Entry 9MQZ (electron microscopy, 3.00 A resolution); this record covers chains A and B.

[Chain A (and B)]
Molecule: NADH:ubiquinone reductase (non-electrogenic)
Source organism: Mycolicibacterium smegmatis MC2 155
Notes: EC 1.6.5.9; chain B of this document is another copy of the same molecule, construct and numbering; everything in this record applies to it too
Reference sequence: A0QYD6 (A0QYD6_MYCS2); residue numbers follow UniProt; this construct covers 1-457
Chain sequence (494 residues; numbered 1 to 494; the number before each row is that of its first residue):
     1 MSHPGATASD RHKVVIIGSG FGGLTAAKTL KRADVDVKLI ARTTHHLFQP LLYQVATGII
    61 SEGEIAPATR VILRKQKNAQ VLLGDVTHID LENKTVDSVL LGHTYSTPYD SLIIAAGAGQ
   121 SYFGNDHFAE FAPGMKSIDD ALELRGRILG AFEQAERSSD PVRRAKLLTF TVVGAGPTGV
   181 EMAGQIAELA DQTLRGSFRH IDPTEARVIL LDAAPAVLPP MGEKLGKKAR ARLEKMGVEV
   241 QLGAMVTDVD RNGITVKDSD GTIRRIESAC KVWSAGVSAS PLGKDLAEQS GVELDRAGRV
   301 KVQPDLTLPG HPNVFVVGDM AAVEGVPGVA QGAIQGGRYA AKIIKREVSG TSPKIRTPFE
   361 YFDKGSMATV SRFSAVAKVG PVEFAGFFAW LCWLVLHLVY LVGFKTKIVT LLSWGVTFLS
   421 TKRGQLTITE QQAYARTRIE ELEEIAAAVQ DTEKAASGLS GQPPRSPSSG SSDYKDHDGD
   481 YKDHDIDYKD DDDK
Unresolved in the structure: 1, 445-494
Ligand contacts:
  - A1BNR (N-cyclohexyl-2-[(4-oxo-1,4-dihydroquinazolin-2-yl)sulfanyl]acetamide): Phe21, Phe48, Pro50, Ala330, Gln331, Ile334, Lys364, Gly365, Ser366, Met367, Val379, Phe384, Cys392, Leu396, His397, Tyr400
  - FAD (flavin-adenine dinucleotide): Ile17, Gly18, Ser19, Gly20, Phe21, Gly22, Ile40, Ala41, Arg42, Thr43, Gln49, Pro50, Gly84, Asp85, Val86, Ala115, Ala116, Gly117, Met135, Lys136, Thr178, Leu282, Gly318, Asp319, Gly328, Val329, Ala330, Ala333, Met367, Trp393
Reported in the primary citation:
  - binding site for A1BNR: Phe21, Gln331, Lys364, Ser366, Met367, Val379, Phe384, Leu396, His397, Tyr400

[How chain A and chain B interact]
Residue-residue contacts - 64 pairs, chain A then chain B:
  His3(A) - Ser159(B)
  Gly5(A) - Arg157(B)  hydrogen bond (backbone-side chain)
  His45(A) - Ile428(B)
  Ser61(A) - Ser61(B)
  Ser61(A) - Gln425(B)  hydrogen bond
  Glu62(A) - Glu62(B)
  Glu62(A) - Gln425(B)  hydrogen bond (backbone-side chain)
  Glu62(A) - Thr427(B)
  Gly63(A) - Thr427(B)
  Ala66(A) - Thr427(B)
  Ala68(A) - Leu426(B)
  Arg70(A) - Glu156(B)  salt bridge
  Arg70(A) - Ser197(B)  hydrogen bond (side chain-backbone)
  Arg70(A) - Phe198(B)
  Leu73(A) - Arg199(B)  hydrogen bond (backbone-side chain)
  Arg74(A) - Gly196(B)
  Arg74(A) - Ser197(B)
  Arg74(A) - Arg199(B)  hydrogen bond (backbone-side chain)
  Gln76(A) - Arg199(B)  hydrogen bond (backbone-side chain)
  Ala79(A) - Arg199(B)  hydrogen bond (backbone-side chain)
  Val81(A) - Glu156(B)
  Leu82(A) - Arg157(B)
  Leu83(A) - Glu153(B)
  Leu83(A) - Arg157(B)  hydrogen bond (backbone-side chain)
  Gly84(A) - Arg157(B)
  Ser98(A) - Arg157(B)  hydrogen bond
  His103(A) - Arg163(B)  hydrogen bond
  Tyr105(A) - Arg157(B)  hydrogen bond (side chain-backbone)
  Tyr105(A) - Arg163(B)
  Thr107(A) - Arg157(B)
  Arg145(A) - Glu62(B)  salt bridge
  Glu153(A) - Leu83(B)
  Glu153(A) - Leu100(B)
  Gln154(A) - Leu101(B)
  Glu156(A) - Arg70(B)  salt bridge
  Glu156(A) - Gln80(B)
  Glu156(A) - Val81(B)
  Arg157(A) - Gly5(B)  hydrogen bond (side chain-backbone)
  Arg157(A) - Leu82(B)
  Arg157(A) - Leu83(B)  hydrogen bond (side chain-backbone)
  Arg157(A) - Ser98(B)  hydrogen bond
  Arg157(A) - Leu100(B)
  Arg157(A) - Tyr105(B)
  Arg157(A) - Thr107(B)
  Ser158(A) - Tyr105(B)
  Arg163(A) - His103(B)  hydrogen bond
  Arg195(A) - Arg74(B)  hydrogen bond (backbone-side chain)
  Ser197(A) - Arg70(B)  hydrogen bond (backbone-side chain)
  Ser197(A) - Arg74(B)  hydrogen bond
  Phe198(A) - Arg70(B)
  Arg199(A) - Leu73(B)  hydrogen bond (side chain-backbone)
  Arg199(A) - Arg74(B)  hydrogen bond (side chain-backbone)
  Arg199(A) - Gln76(B)  hydrogen bond (side chain-backbone)
  Arg199(A) - Ala79(B)  hydrogen bond (side chain-backbone)
  His200(A) - Gln80(B)
  Ile408(A) - Leu412(B)  hydrophobic
  Leu412(A) - Ile408(B)  hydrophobic
  Gly424(A) - Gly63(B)
  Gln425(A) - Ser61(B)  hydrogen bond
  Gln425(A) - Gly63(B)  hydrogen bond (side chain-backbone)
  Thr427(A) - His45(B)
  Thr427(A) - Ala66(B)  hydrogen bond (side chain-backbone)
  Ile428(A) - His45(B)
  Ala435(A) - Ala435(B)  hydrophobic
Other interface residues (no listed pair), chain A (59 interface residues in all): Thr7, Thr44, Glu64, Val71, Lys77, Gln80, Leu100, Leu101, Ile138, Leu142, Thr193, Gly196, Val409, Leu426, Thr429, Tyr434, Arg438, Ile439, Leu442
Other interface residues (no listed pair), chain B (53 interface residues in all): Pro4, Thr7, Thr44, Ala68, Val71, Lys77, Gly84, Ile138, Arg145, Gln154, His200, Val409, Thr429, Arg438, Ile439, Leu442

[In short]
Chain A and chain B form an interface of 59 and 53 residues respectively; the contacts include 26 hydrogen
bonds and 3 salt bridges. Among the polar pairs are Arg70(A)-Glu156(B), Arg145(A)-Glu62(B) and
Gly5(A)-Arg157(B). Bound to chain A: flavin-adenine dinucleotide and compound A1BNR. From the paper: a binding
site for A1BNR at Phe21(A), Gln331(A) and Lys364(A) among others.
Both chains are NADH:ubiquinone reductase (non-electrogenic) (Mycolicibacterium smegmatis MC2 155). Entry 9MQZ
(Structure of mycobacterial NDH2 (type II NADH:quinone oxidoreductase) with 2-mercapto-quinazolinone
inhibitor) was determined by electron microscopy together with 9MQY from the same study.
